PDB entry 1CIH | X-ray diffraction, 1.80 A resolution | chain A

Chain A:
Protein: Cytochrome C
Source organism: Saccharomyces cerevisiae
UniProt: P00044 (CYC1_YEAST); the author numbering skips numbers that UniProt does not, so the offset changes along the chain: -5 to -1 = UniProt 1-5; 1-103 = UniProt 6-108
Amino-acid sequence (108 residues; numbered -5 to 103; 1 number in that range is skipped by the numbering (no residue carries it; nothing is unmodelled there); the number before each row is that of its first residue; numbers below 1 keep their minus sign (Thr-5 is residue -5)):
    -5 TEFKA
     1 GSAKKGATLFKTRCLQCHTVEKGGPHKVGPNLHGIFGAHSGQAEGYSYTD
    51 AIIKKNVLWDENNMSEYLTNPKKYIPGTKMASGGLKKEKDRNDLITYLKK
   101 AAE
Construct notes: conflict Ala38 (Arg43 in P00044), Ile52 (Asn57 in P00044), Ser82 (Phe87 in P00044), Ala102 (Cys107 in P00044)
Modified / non-standard residues: Lys72 (n-trimethyllysine; M3L)
Glycans and other covalent adducts: heme c (HEC) linked to Cys14, Cys17
Bound ions: heme c Fe: His18, Met80
Ligand contacts: heme c (HEC): Arg13, Gln16, His18, Val28, Gly29, Pro30, Leu32, Ile35, His39, Ser40, Gly41, Tyr46, Tyr48, Thr49, Ile52, Trp59, Met64, Tyr67, Leu68, Thr78, Lys79, Met80, Ala81, Ser82, Leu85, Leu94, Leu98

In short:
Covalently linked heme c: at Cys14. His18 and Met80 form the heme c Fe site.
Chain A is Cytochrome C (Saccharomyces cerevisiae); the structure, Structural and functional effects of
multiple mutations at distal sites in cytochrome C, was determined by X-ray diffraction (same publication as
1CIE and 1CIG).
